PDB entry 6ADC | X-ray diffraction, 3.06 A resolution | chains C and D of the 3 polymer chains in the assembly

Chain C:
Name: antibody Fab fragment, heavy chain
Organism: Mus musculus
Notes: antibody fragment or engineered binder
Sequence (222 residues; each row starts with the number of its first residue):
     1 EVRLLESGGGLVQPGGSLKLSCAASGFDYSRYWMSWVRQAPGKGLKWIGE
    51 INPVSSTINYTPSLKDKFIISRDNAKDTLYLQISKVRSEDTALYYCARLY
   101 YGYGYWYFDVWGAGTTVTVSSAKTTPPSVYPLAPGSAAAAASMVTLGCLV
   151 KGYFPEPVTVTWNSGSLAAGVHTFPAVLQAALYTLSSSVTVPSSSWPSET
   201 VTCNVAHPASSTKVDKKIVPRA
Cystine bridges: C22-C96, C148-C203

Chain D:
Name: antibody Fab fragment, light chain
Organism: Mus musculus
Notes: antibody fragment or engineered binder
Sequence (211 residues; each row starts with the number of its first residue):
     1 DIVLTQSPAIMSAAPGDKVTMTCSASSSVSYIHWYQQKSGTSPKRWIYDT
    51 SKLTSGVPVRFSGSGSGTSYSLTINTMEAEDAATYYCQQWSSHPQTFGGG
   101 TKLEILRADAAPTVSIFPPSSEQLTSGGASVVCFLNNFYPKDINVKWKID
   151 GSERQNGVLNSWTDQDSKDSTYSMSSTLTLTKDEYERHNSYTCEATHKTS
   201 TSPIVKSFNRA
Cystine bridges: C23-C87, C133-C193

Chain C / chain D interface:
Residue-residue contacts - 74 pairs, chain C then chain D:
  Q39(C) with Q37(D), hydrogen bond; Y86(D), hydrogen bond
  L45(C) with Y86(D), hydrophobic; F97(D), hydrophobic
  W47(C) with P94(D), hydrophobic; Q95(D)
  E50(C) with W90(D); H93(D)
  N59(C) with H93(D)
  Y95(C) with Q37(D), hydrogen bond; T41(D); P43(D)
  L99(C) with W90(D), hydrophobic
  G102(C) with D49(D)
  Y103(C) with Y31(D), hydrophobic; D49(D), hydrogen bond (backbone-side chain); K52(D)
  Y105(C) with Y31(D), hydrophobic; H33(D), hydrogen bond (backbone-side chain)
  W106(C) with H33(D); Q88(D); W90(D)
  Y107(C) with H33(D); Y35(D); R45(D)
  F108(C) with Y35(D), hydrogen bond (backbone-side chain); Q88(D); Q95(D); F97(D), hydrophobic
  D109(C) with R45(D), salt bridge
  W111(C) with Y35(D); S42(D); P43(D); F97(D), hydrophobic
  G112(C) with S42(D)
  Y130(C) with S120(D); E122(D); Q123(D); S126(D)
  P131(C) with S120(D); E122(D)
  L132(C) with F117(D); V132(D), hydrophobic; F134(D), hydrophobic
  A133(C) with F117(D); P118(D)
  G135(C) with P118(D)
  T145(C) with S115(D), hydrogen bond; F117(D); F134(D)
  L146(C) with F134(D)
  K151(C) with Q123(D); S130(D); T179(D)
  H172(C) with N136(D), hydrogen bond; N137(D), hydrogen bond; S173(D), hydrogen bond
  T173(C) with T163(D)
  F174(C) with N136(D); S161(D); T163(D); S173(D); M174(D); S175(D)
  P175(C) with S161(D), hydrogen bond (backbone-side chain); W162(D)
  V177(C) with L159(D), hydrophobic
  Q179(C) with L159(D)
  S186(C) with S175(D)
  S188(C) with F134(D); N136(D), hydrogen bond
  K216(C) with E122(D), salt bridge
  R221(C) with P118(D); P119(D), hydrogen bond (side chain-backbone)
Interface residues without a listed pair, chain C (45 interface residues in all): V37, K43, G44, K46, P62, A113, P134, G147, L149, S187, T190
Interface residues without a listed pair, chain D (47 interface residues in all): S30, Y48, S91, G99, T113, I116, S121, N160, D166

Overview:
Chain C and chain D form an interface of 45 and 47 residues respectively; the contacts include 13 hydrogen
bonds and 2 salt bridges. Polar pairs include D109(C)-R45(D), K216(C)-E122(D) and Q39(C)-Q37(D).
Here chain C is antibody Fab fragment, heavy chain and chain D is antibody Fab fragment, light chain, both
from Mus musculus. Entry 6ADC (Crystal structure of the E148A mutant CLC-ec1 in the presence of 50mM
bromoacetate) was determined by X-ray diffraction, deposited together with 6AD7, 6AD8, 6ADA, 6ADB, 6K5A, 6K5D,
6K5F and 6K5I.
